6X0N - chains C and I of the 23 polymer chains in the assembly; structure by electron microscopy, 10.00 A resolution (very low resolution: no residue pairs are listed; an interface is given only as per-side residue counts).

# Chain C
Protein: Histone H2A
From: Xenopus laevis
Reference sequence: Q6AZJ8 (Q6AZJ8_XENLA); residues 1-129 here correspond to UniProt positions 2-130 (UniProt number = residue number + 1)
Amino-acid sequence (129 residues; each row starts with the number of its first residue):
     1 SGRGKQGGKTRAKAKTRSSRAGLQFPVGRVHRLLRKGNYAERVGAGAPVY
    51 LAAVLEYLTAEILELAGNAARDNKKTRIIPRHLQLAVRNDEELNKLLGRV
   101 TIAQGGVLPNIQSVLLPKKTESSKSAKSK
Not modelled in the structure: 1-9, 120-129

# Chain I
Molecule: 167-nt DNA strand
From: synthetic construct
Sequence (167 nucleotides; numbered -83 to 83; the number before each row is that of its first residue; numbers below 1 keep their minus sign (DC-83 is residue -83)):
   -83 CAATACATGCACAGGATGTATATATCTGACACGTGCCTGGAGACTAGGGA
   -33 GTAATCCCCTTGGCGGTTAAAACGCGGGGGACAGCGCGTACGTGCGTTTA
    17 AGCGGTGCTAGAGCTGTCTACGACCAATTGAGCGGCCTCGGCACCGGGAT
    67 TCTCCAGGGCATCATAG
Not modelled in the structure: 74-83

# Chain C / chain I interface
At this resolution (10 A) residue pairs are not listed: 16 residues of chain C and 8 of chain I lie at the interface.

# Summary
16 residues of chain C face 8 of chain I across their interface.
Chain C is Histone H2A (Xenopus laevis) and chain I is a 167-nt DNA strand (synthetic construct); the
structure, Bridging of double-strand DNA break activates PARP2/HPF1 to modify chromatin, was determined by
electron microscopy (same publication as 6WZ5, 6WZ9, 6X0L and 6X0M).
